7XG2 - chains A and K of the 11 polymer chains in the assembly; structure by electron microscopy, 2.80 A resolution.

== Chain A ==
Molecule: Csf1
Source organism: Pseudomonas aeruginosa
Sequence (253 residues; each row starts with the number of its first residue; numbers below 1 keep their minus sign (His-9 is residue -9)):
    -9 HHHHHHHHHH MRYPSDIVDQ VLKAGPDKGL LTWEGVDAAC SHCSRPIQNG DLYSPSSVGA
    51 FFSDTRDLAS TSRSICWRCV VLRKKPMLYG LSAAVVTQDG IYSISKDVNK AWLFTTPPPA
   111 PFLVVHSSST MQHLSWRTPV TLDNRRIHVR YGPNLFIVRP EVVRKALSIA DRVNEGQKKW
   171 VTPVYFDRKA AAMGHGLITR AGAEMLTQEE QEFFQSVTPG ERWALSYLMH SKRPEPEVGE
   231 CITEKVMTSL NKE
Disordered / not traced: -9 to 0, 242-243

== Chain K ==
Molecule: TS
Sequence (54 nucleotides; each row starts with the number of its first residue):
     1 CTGCCGCACT TGCTCATCAA GCCTTCCTTC AGGTGTTGCT CCAGAAAGGG TGTT
Disordered / not traced: 1-14, 54

== How chain A and chain K interact ==
Contacting residue pairs (16; chain A residue first):
  Phe51(A) - DA45(K)  base contact
  Phe51(A) - DA46(K)  phosphate contact
  Phe52(A) - DA46(K)  phosphate contact
  Ser53(A) - DA45(K)  hydrogen bond to the phosphate
  Arg73(A) - DA46(K)  hydrogen bond to the phosphate
  Lys74(A) - DA47(K)  phosphate contact
  Lys75(A) - DA46(K)  phosphate contact
  Lys75(A) - DA47(K)  hydrogen bond to the phosphate
  Ser119(A) - DG44(K)  hydrogen bond to the phosphate
  Thr120(A) - DG44(K)  hydrogen bond to the base
  Met121(A) - DG44(K)  sugar contact
  Met121(A) - DA45(K)  sugar contact
  Gln122(A) - DG44(K)  phosphate contact
  Gln122(A) - DA45(K)  phosphate contact
  His123(A) - DA45(K)  phosphate contact
  His123(A) - DA46(K)  salt bridge to the phosphate
Interface residues without a listed pair, chain A (13 interface residues in all): Asp54, Pro76

== Summary ==
13 residues of chain A face 4 of chain K across their interface, with 5 hydrogen bonds and 1 salt bridge.
Polar pairs include Thr120(A)-DG44(K), Ser53(A)-DA45(K) and Arg73(A)-DA46(K).
Chain A is Csf1 (Pseudomonas aeruginosa) and chain K is TS; the structure, CryoEM structure of type IV-A
NTS-nicked dsDNA bound Csf-crRNA ternary complex, was determined by electron microscopy together with 7XF1,
7XFZ, 7XG0, 7XG1, 7XG3 and 7XG4 from the same study.
